7FNK - chains A and B; structure by X-ray diffraction, 1.57 A resolution.

Chain A:
Protein: Pre-mRNA-splicing factor 8
Source organism: Saccharomyces cerevisiae S288C
Reference sequence: P33334 (PRP8_YEAST); residues 1836-2090 here = UniProt positions 1836-2090
Chain sequence (258 residues; each row starts with the number of its first residue):
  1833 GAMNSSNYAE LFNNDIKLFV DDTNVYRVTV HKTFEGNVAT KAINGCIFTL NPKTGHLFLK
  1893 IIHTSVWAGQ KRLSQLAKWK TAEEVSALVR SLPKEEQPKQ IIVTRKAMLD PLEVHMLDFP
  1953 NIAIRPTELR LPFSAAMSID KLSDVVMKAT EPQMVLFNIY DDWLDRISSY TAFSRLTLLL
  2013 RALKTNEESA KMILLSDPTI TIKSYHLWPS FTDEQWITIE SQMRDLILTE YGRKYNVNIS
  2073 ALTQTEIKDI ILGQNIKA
Disordered / not traced: 2070-2090
Sequence notes: expression tag (1833-1835)
UniProt features mapped onto this chain:
  - mutagenesis: Asp1853 (D1853A: Alters protein folding. Severely impaired growth. Strongly reduced growth at 35 degrees Celsius; when associated with A-1854; D1853N: Reduced growth at 30 degrees Celsius ...), Asp1854 (D1854A: Reduced growth at 30 degrees Celsius. Strongly reduced growth at 16 degrees Celsius. Strongly reduced growth at 35 degrees Celsius; when associated with A-1853 ...), Thr1855 (T1855A: Reduced growth at 30 degrees Celsius. Strongly reduced growth at 16 degrees Celsius), Thr1936 (T1936A: Reduced growth at 30 degrees Celsius. Strongly reduced growth at 16 degrees Celsius), Arg1937 (R1937K: Severely impaired growth. Reduced growth at 30 degrees Celsius. Strongly reduced growth at 16 degrees Celsius)

Chain B:
Protein: A1 cistron-splicing factor AAR2
Source organism: Saccharomyces cerevisiae S288C
Reference sequence: P32357 (AAR2_YEAST); aligned to UniProt positions 1-317 over residues 1-317
Chain sequence (308 residues; each row starts with the number of its first residue; note: 13 numbers in that range are skipped by the numbering (no residue carries them; nothing is unmodelled there); numbers below 1 keep their minus sign (Gly-3 is residue -3)):
    -3 GAMAMNTVPF TSAPIEVTIG IDQYSFNVKE NQPFHGIKDI PIGHVHVIHF QHADNSSMRY
    57 GYWFDCRMGN FYIQYDPKDG LYKMMEERDG AKFENIVHNF KERQMMVSYP KIDEDDTWYN
   117 LTEFVQMDKI RKIVRKDENQ FSYVDSSMTT VQENEL
   166 SSSSSDPAHS LNYTVINFKS REAIRPGHEM EDFLDKSYYL NTVMLQGIFK NSSNYFGELQ
   226 FAFLNAMFFG NYGSSLQWHA MIELICSSAT VPKHMLDKLD EILYYQIKTL PEQYSDILLN
   286 ERVWNICLYS SFQKNSLHNT EKIMENKYPE LL
Disordered / not traced: -3 to 0, 166-169
Sequence notes: expression tag (-3 to 0); conflict Ser166 (Leu153 in P32357), Ser167 (Lys154 in P32357), Ser170 (Asp in P32357)
Ligand contacts: 4-cyclopentylcarbonylpiperazin-2-one (LX4): Ile17, Tyr20, Ser21, Phe22, Ser104, Pro106
UniProt features mapped onto this chain:
  - region: Leu261 to Ile282 (Leucine-zipper)
  - modified residue: Ser253 (Phosphoserine), Thr274 (Phosphothreonine)

How chain A and chain B interact:
Contacting residue pairs (17; chain A residue first):
  Gln1907(A) - Met195(B)
  Gln1907(A) - Leu199(B)
  Leu1908(A) - Met195(B)  hydrophobic
  Trp1911(A) - Glu194(B)
  Trp1911(A) - Met195(B)
  Trp1911(A) - Phe198(B)  hydrophobic
  Asp1942(A) - Lys184(B)  salt bridge
  Asp1942(A) - Phe198(B)
  Glu1945(A) - Lys184(B)  salt bridge
  Val1946(A) - Ile189(B)  hydrophobic
  Val1946(A) - Glu194(B)
  Val1946(A) - Phe198(B)  hydrophobic
  His1947(A) - Glu194(B)  salt bridge
  Leu1949(A) - Lys184(B)
  Leu1949(A) - Ser185(B)
  Leu1949(A) - Arg186(B)
  Asp1950(A) - Arg186(B)  salt bridge

In short:
9 residues of chain A and 8 residues of chain B are in contact, with 4 salt bridges. Among the polar pairs are
Asp1942(A)-Lys184(B), Glu1945(A)-Lys184(B) and His1947(A)-Glu194(B). Bound to chain B:
4-cyclopentylcarbonylpiperazin-2-one. Curated annotation (UniProt) lists 5 mutagenesis sites on chain A.
Chain A is Pre-mRNA-splicing factor 8 and chain B is A1 cistron-splicing factor AAR2, both from Saccharomyces
cerevisiae S288C; the structure, PanDDA analysis group deposition -- Aar2/RNaseH in complex with fragment
P07C12 from the F2X-Universal Library, was determined by X-ray diffraction together with 5ST0, 5ST1, 5ST2,
5ST3, 5ST4, 5ST5 and 248 further entries from the same study.
